Entry 8WFN (electron microscopy, 4.48 A resolution (low resolution: residue-level contacts below are approximate; hydrogen-bond / salt-bridge calls are withheld)); this record covers chains A and D of the 8 polymer chains in the assembly.

== Chain A ==
Name: SIR2-like domain-containing protein
Source organism: Bacillus subtilis
Sequence (1005 residues; numbered 1 to 1005; the number before each row is that of its first residue):
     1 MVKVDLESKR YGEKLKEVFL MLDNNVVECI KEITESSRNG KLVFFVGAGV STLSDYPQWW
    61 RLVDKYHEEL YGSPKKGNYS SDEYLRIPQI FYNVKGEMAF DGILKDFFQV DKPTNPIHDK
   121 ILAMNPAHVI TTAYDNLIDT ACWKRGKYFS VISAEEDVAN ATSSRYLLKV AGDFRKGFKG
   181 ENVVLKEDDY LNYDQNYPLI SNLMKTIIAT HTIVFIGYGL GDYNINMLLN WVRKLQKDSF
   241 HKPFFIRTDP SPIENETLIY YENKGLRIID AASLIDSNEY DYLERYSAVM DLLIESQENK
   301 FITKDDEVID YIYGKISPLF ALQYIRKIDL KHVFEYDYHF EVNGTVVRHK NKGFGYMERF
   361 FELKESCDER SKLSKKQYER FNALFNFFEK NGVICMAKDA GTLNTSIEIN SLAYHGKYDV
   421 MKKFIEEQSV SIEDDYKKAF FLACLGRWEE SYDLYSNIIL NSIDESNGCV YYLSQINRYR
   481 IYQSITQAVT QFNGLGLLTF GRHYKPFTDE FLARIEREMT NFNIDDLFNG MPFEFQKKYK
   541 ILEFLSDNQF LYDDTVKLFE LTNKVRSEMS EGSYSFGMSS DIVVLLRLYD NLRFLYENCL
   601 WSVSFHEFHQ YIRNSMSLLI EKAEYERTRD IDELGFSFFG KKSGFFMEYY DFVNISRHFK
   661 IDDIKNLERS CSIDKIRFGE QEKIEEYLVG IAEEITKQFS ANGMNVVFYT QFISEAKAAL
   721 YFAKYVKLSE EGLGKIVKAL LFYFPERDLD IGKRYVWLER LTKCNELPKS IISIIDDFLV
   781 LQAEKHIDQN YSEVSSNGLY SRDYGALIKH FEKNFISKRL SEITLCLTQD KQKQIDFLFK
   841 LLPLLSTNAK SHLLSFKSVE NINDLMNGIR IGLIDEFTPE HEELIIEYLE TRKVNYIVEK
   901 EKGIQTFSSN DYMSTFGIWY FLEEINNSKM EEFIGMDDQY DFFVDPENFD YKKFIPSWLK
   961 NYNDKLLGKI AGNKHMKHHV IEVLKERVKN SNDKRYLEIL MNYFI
Not modelled in the structure: 1-22, 73-79, 161-164, 270-278

== Chain D ==
Name: tail tube protein(TTP)
Source organism: Bacillus subtilis
Sequence (264 residues; each row starts with the number of its first residue):
     1 MKTVIQDTAD VYFKRKSDGK LVFTAEAQTA SFSQAISEEK LRGGIGNKPL YILKSEKEIN
    61 LTVKNAFFDL EWLAMTQGET IQEETKVKVF DREHGLIVDD TNKVTLKGKP VSDVTFYNKK
   121 GLTYKIAVST DGTYTIPTAF AAAKDKLTAV YQIEKVGRRL AIKASKFSER YEVEYRTIAY
   181 NPDTEEVYSD IYIQFPNVSP SGEFEMSLEN GNALAPEIKF EALADTDTDE MAVVIEASRD
   241 ENTAAPVEDT TGSTQSSDLG GTTE
Not modelled in the structure: 1-4, 34-51, 75-167, 178-189, 212-215, 237-264

== Interface between chain A and chain D ==
Residue-residue contacts (57):
  Gln-483(A) / Leu-208(D)
  Ser-484(A) / Met-206(D)
  Gln-487(A) / Glu-205(D)
  Gln-487(A) / Met-206(D)
  Gln-487(A) / Ser-207(D)
  Gln-487(A) / Asn-210(D)
  Gln-491(A) / Phe-204(D)
  Gln-491(A) / Glu-205(D)
  Leu-497(A) / Leu-73(D)
  Leu-498(A) / Phe-23(D)
  Leu-498(A) / Trp-72(D)
  Asn-548(A) / Leu-208(D)
  Asn-548(A) / Glu-209(D)
  Ser-604(A) / Met-206(D)
  Phe-605(A) / Met-206(D)
  Phe-605(A) / Ser-207(D)
  Phe-605(A) / Leu-208(D)
  His-606(A) / Met-206(D)
  Glu-607(A) / Met-206(D)
  Glu-607(A) / Ser-207(D)
  Glu-607(A) / Leu-208(D)
  Lys-660(A) / Glu-203(D)
  Ser-792(A) / Arg-170(D)
  Val-794(A) / Arg-170(D)
  Val-794(A) / Leu-223(D)
  Ser-795(A) / Leu-223(D)
  Ser-795(A) / Ala-224(D)
  Ser-796(A) / Glu-58(D)
  Ser-796(A) / Ala-222(D)
  Ser-796(A) / Ala-224(D)
  Asn-797(A) / Glu-58(D)
  Tyr-800(A) / Ala-224(D)
  Tyr-800(A) / Asp-225(D)
  Tyr-800(A) / Thr-226(D)
  Asn-863(A) / Thr-226(D)
  Asn-863(A) / Asp-227(D)
  Ile-869(A) / Ile-52(D)
  Arg-870(A) / Lys-54(D)
  Lys-902(A) / Glu-236(D)
  Gly-903(A) / Val-234(D)
  Gly-903(A) / Ile-235(D)
  Gly-903(A) / Glu-236(D)
  Ile-904(A) / Val-234(D)
  Gln-905(A) / Val-234(D)
  Gln-905(A) / Glu-236(D)
  Thr-906(A) / Ala-232(D)
  Thr-906(A) / Val-234(D)
  Phe-907(A) / Glu-230(D)
  Phe-907(A) / Ala-232(D)
  Ser-908(A) / Asp-229(D)
  Ser-908(A) / Glu-230(D)
  Ser-909(A) / Asp-229(D)
  Ser-909(A) / Met-231(D)
  Asn-910(A) / Asp-229(D)
  Lys-960(A) / Ser-33(D)
  Lys-960(A) / Glu-56(D)
  Asn-961(A) / Ser-55(D)
Also at the interface, not in a pair above, chain A (40 interface residues in all): Arg-480, Leu-495, Asp-547, Trp-601, Thr-710, Lys-753, Glu-793, Gly-798
Also at the interface, not in a pair above, chain D (34 interface residues in all): Val-22, Pro-200, Ile-218

== In short ==
40 residues of chain A face 34 of chain D across their interface.
Here chain A is SIR2-like domain-containing protein and chain D is tail tube protein(TTP), both from Bacillus
subtilis. Entry 8WFN (Cryo-EM structure of DSR2-TTP) was determined by electron microscopy.
